1QMZ - chains A and E of the 6 polymer chains in the assembly; structure by X-ray diffraction, 2.20 A resolution.

Chain A:
Molecule: Cell division protein kinase 2
Source organism: Homo sapiens
Notes: EC 2.7.1.-
Reference sequence: P24941 (CDK2_HUMAN); residues 1-298 here = UniProt positions 1-298
Chain sequence (299 residues; each row starts with the number of its first residue; numbering starts at 0):
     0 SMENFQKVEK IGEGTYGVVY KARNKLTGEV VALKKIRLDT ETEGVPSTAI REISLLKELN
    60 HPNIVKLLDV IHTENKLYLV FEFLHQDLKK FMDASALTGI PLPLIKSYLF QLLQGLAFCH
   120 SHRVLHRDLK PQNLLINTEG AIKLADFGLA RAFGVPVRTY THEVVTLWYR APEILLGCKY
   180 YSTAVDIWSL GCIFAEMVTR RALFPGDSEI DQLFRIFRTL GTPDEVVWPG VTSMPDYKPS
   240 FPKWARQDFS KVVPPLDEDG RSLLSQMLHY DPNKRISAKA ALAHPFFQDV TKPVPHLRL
Unresolved in the structure: 297-298
Differences from the reference sequence: cloning artifact (0)
Modified residues: Thr-160 (phosphothreonine; TPO)
Metal / ion sites: Mg2+: Asn-132, Asp-145 (together with ATP)
Ligand contacts: ATP (adenosine-5'-triphosphate): Ile-10, Gly-11, Glu-12, Gly-13, Thr-14, Val-18, Ala-31, Lys-33, Val-64, Phe-80, Glu-81, Phe-82, Leu-83, Asp-86, Lys-89, Asp-127, Lys-129, Gln-131, Asn-132, Leu-134, Asp-145
UniProt features mapped onto this chain:
  - active site: Asp-127 (Proton acceptor)
  - binding site (ATP): Ile-10 to Val-18, Lys-33, Glu-81 to Leu-83, Asp-86, Lys-129 to Asn-132, Asp-145
  - binding site (Mg(2+)): Asn-132, Asp-145
  - site (CDK7 binding): Lys-9, Lys-88, Lys-89, Leu-166
  - modified residue: Met-1 (N-acetylmethionine), Lys-6 (N6-acetyllysine), Thr-14 (Phosphothreonine), Tyr-15 (Phosphotyrosine), Tyr-19 (Phosphotyrosine), Thr-160 (Phosphothreonine)
  - natural variant: Pro-45 (P45L: In a glioblastoma multiforme sample)
  - mutagenesis: Lys-9 (K9F: Reduced phosphorylation by CAK), Thr-14 (T14A: 2-fold increase in activity), Tyr-15 (Y15F: 2-fold increase in activity), Lys-88 to Lys-89 (Reduced phosphorylation by CAK), Thr-160 (T160A: Abolishes activity), Leu-166 (L166R: Reduced phosphorylation by CAK and reduced kinase activity)

Chain E:
Molecule: Substrate peptide
Notes: fragment: 1-7
Chain sequence (7 residues; each row starts with the number of its first residue):
     2 HHASPRK

Chain A / chain E interface:
Residue-residue contacts (16; chain A residue first):
  Arg-50(A) / Lys-8(E)
  Lys-88(A) / His-2(E)
  Asp-127(A) / Ser-5(E)  hydrogen bond
  Lys-129(A) / Ser-5(E)  hydrogen bond
  Leu-148(A) / Pro-6(E)
  Thr-160(A) / Lys-8(E)
  Glu-162(A) / Pro-6(E)
  Val-163(A) / Pro-6(E)
  Val-164(A) / Pro-6(E)
  Thr-165(A) / His-3(E)
  Thr-165(A) / Ser-5(E)  hydrogen bond
  Thr-165(A) / Pro-6(E)
  Trp-167(A) / His-2(E)
  Trp-167(A) / His-3(E)
  Gly-205(A) / His-3(E)  hydrogen bond (backbone-side chain)
  Asp-206(A) / His-3(E)
Interface residues without a listed pair, chain A (16 interface residues in all): Asn-132, Leu-166, Arg-169
Interface residues without a listed pair, chain E (6 interface residues in all): Ala-4

Overview:
Chain A and chain E form an interface of 16 and 6 residues respectively; the contacts include 4 hydrogen
bonds. Among the polar pairs are Asp-127(A)/Ser-5(E), Lys-129(A)/Ser-5(E) and Thr-165(A)/Ser-5(E). Ligands of
chain A: ATP.
Chain A is Cell division protein kinase 2 (Homo sapiens) and chain E is Substrate peptide; the structure,
Phosphorylated CDK2-cyclyin A-substrate peptide complex, was determined by X-ray diffraction.
